Entry 8EIB (X-ray diffraction, 3.76 A resolution); this record covers chains A and B of the 3 polymer chains in the assembly.

Chain A:
Molecule: Catenin beta-1
Source organism: Homo sapiens
Reference sequence: P35222 (CTNB1_HUMAN); residues 134-665 here = UniProt positions 134-665
Sequence (533 residues; each row starts with the number of its first residue):
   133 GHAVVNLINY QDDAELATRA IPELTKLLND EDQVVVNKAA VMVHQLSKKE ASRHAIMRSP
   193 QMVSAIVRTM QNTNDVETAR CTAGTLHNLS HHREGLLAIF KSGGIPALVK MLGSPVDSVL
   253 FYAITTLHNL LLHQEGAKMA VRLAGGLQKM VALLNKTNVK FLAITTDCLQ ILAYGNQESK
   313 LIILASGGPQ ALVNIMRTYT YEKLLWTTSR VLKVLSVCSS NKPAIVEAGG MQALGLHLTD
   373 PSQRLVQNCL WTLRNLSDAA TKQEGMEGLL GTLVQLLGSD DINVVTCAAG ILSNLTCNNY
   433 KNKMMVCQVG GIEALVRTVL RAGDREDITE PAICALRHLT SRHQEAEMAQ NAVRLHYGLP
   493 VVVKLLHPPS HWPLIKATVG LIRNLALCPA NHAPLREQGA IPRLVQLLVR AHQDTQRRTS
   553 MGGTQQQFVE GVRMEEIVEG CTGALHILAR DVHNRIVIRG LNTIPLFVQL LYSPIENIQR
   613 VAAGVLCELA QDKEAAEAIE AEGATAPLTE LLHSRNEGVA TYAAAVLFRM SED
Unresolved in the structure: 133-156, 163-164, 553-558, 661-665
Construct notes: expression tag (133)
Small-molecule neighbours: N,N'-(1,4-phenylene)diacetamide (WHL): Cys619, Glu620, Gln623

Chain B:
Molecule: E3 ubiquitin-protein ligase Mdm2
Source organism: Homo sapiens
Notes: EC 2.3.2.27; fragment: P53 binding domain
Reference sequence: Q00987 (MDM2_HUMAN); numbering as in UniProt (aligned over 17-111)
Sequence (95 residues; each row starts with the number of its first residue):
    17 SQIPASEQET LVRPKPLLLK LLKSVGAQKD TYTMKEVLFY LGQYIMTKRL YDEKQQHIVY
    77 CSNDLLGDLF GVPSFSVKEH RKIYTMIYRN LVVVN
Unresolved in the structure: 17-24, 111

Chain A / chain B interface:
Residue-residue contacts (9; chain A residue first):
  Arg474(A) - Glu25(B)
  His475(A) - Arg97(B)
  His475(A) - Tyr104(B)
  Gln476(A) - Arg97(B)  hydrogen bond (backbone-side chain)
  Gln476(A) - Tyr104(B)
  Gln476(A) - Arg105(B)  hydrogen bond
  Glu479(A) - Arg97(B)  salt bridge
  Arg582(A) - His96(B)
  Glu649(A) - Phe55(B)
Also at the interface, not in a pair above, chain A (8 interface residues in all): Tyr432, Ala478
Also at the interface, not in a pair above, chain B (8 interface residues in all): Lys51, Val109

Overview:
The chain A/chain B interface involves 8 residues from each chain; the contacts include 2 hydrogen bonds and 1
salt bridge. Among the polar pairs are Glu479(A)-Arg97(B), Gln476(A)-Arg97(B) and Gln476(A)-Arg105(B). Chain A
binds N,N'-(1,4-phenylene)diacetamide.
Here chain A is Catenin beta-1 and chain B is E3 ubiquitin-protein ligase Mdm2, both from Homo sapiens. Entry
8EIB (Crystal structure of beta-catenin and the MDM2 p53-binding domain in complex with H329, a Helicon
Polypeptide) was determined by X-ray diffraction (same publication as 8EHZ, 8EI0, 8EI1, 8EI2, 8EI3, 8EI5 and 6
further entries).
